Entry 8G05 (electron microscopy, 3.00 A resolution); this record covers chains A and E of the 5 polymer chains in the assembly.

[Chain A]
Molecule: Guanine nucleotide-binding protein G(i) subunit alpha-1
Source organism: Homo sapiens
UniProt: P63096 (GNAI1_HUMAN); residues 1-354 here = UniProt positions 1-354
Sequence (354 residues; numbered 1 to 354; the number before each row is that of its first residue):
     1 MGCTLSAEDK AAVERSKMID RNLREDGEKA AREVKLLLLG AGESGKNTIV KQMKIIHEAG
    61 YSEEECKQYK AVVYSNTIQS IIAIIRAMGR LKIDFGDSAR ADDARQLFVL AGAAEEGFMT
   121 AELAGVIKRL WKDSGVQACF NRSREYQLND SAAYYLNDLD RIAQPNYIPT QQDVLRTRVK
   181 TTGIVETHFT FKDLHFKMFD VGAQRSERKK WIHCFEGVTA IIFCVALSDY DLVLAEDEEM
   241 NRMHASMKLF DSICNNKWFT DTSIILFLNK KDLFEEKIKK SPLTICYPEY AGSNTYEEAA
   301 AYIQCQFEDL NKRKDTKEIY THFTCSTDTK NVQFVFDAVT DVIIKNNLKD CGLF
Not modelled in the structure: 1-3, 55-181
Differences from the reference sequence: engineered mutation Asn-47 (Ser in P63096), Ala-203 (Gly in P63096), Ala-245 (Glu in P63096), Ser-326 (Ala in P63096)

[Chain E]
Molecule: scFv16
Source organism: Homo sapiens
Notes: antibody fragment or engineered binder
Sequence (266 residues; numbered 1 to 266; the number before each row is that of its first residue):
     1 DVQLVESGGG LVQPGGSRKL SCSASGFAFS SFGMHWVRQA PEKGLEWVAY ISSGSGTIYY
    61 ADTVKGRFTI SRDDPKNTLF LQMTSLRSED TAMYYCVRSI YYYGSSPFDF WGQGTTLTVS
   121 SGGGGSGGGG SGGGGSDIVM TQATSSVPVT PGESVSISCR SSKSLLHSNG NTYLYWFLQR
   181 PGQSPQLLIY RMSNLASGVP DRFSGSGSGT AFTLTISRLE AEDVGVYYCM QHLEYPLTFG
   241 AGTKLELLEE NLYFQGASHH HHHHHH
Not modelled in the structure: 121-136, 248-266
Cystine bridges: Cys-22/Cys-96, Cys-159/Cys-229

[How chain A and chain E interact]
Pairs across the interface (22):
  Ser-6(A) / Asn-169(E)  hydrogen bond
  Ser-6(A) / Tyr-173(E)  hydrogen bond
  Ala-7(A) / His-232(E)
  Ala-7(A) / Leu-233(E)
  Ala-7(A) / Tyr-235(E)  hydrophobic
  Glu-8(A) / Tyr-101(E)
  Glu-8(A) / Pro-107(E)
  Glu-8(A) / Tyr-173(E)
  Glu-8(A) / Tyr-175(E)  hydrogen bond
  Glu-8(A) / Arg-191(E)  salt bridge
  Glu-8(A) / His-232(E)  salt bridge
  Asp-9(A) / Tyr-173(E)
  Ala-11(A) / Tyr-50(E)
  Ala-11(A) / Tyr-101(E)  hydrophobic
  Ala-12(A) / Tyr-101(E)
  Glu-14(A) / Ser-52(E)  hydrogen bond
  Glu-14(A) / Gly-56(E)
  Glu-14(A) / Thr-57(E)  hydrogen bond
  Arg-15(A) / Ile-100(E)
  Arg-15(A) / Tyr-101(E)
  Arg-15(A) / Tyr-102(E)
  Met-18(A) / Ser-53(E)
Interface residues without a listed pair, chain E (19 interface residues in all): Ser-31, Gly-54, Glu-234

[In short]
9 residues of chain A face 19 of chain E across their interface; the contacts include 5 hydrogen bonds and 2
salt bridges. Polar pairs include Glu-8(A)/Arg-191(E), Glu-8(A)/His-232(E) and Ser-6(A)/Asn-169(E).
Here chain A is Guanine nucleotide-binding protein G(i) subunit alpha-1 and chain E is scFv16, both from Homo
sapiens. Entry 8G05 (Cryo-EM structure of an orphan GPCR-Gi protein signaling complex) was determined by
electron microscopy.
